6VBV - chains 7 and 3 of the 9 polymer chains in the assembly; structure by electron microscopy, 3.50 A resolution.

== Chain 7 ==
Protein: Bardet-Biedl syndrome 7 protein homolog
Source organism: Bos taurus
Reference sequence: F1MB52 (F1MB52_BOVIN); numbering as in UniProt (aligned over 1-715)
Amino-acid sequence (715 residues; row label = number of the first residue in the row):
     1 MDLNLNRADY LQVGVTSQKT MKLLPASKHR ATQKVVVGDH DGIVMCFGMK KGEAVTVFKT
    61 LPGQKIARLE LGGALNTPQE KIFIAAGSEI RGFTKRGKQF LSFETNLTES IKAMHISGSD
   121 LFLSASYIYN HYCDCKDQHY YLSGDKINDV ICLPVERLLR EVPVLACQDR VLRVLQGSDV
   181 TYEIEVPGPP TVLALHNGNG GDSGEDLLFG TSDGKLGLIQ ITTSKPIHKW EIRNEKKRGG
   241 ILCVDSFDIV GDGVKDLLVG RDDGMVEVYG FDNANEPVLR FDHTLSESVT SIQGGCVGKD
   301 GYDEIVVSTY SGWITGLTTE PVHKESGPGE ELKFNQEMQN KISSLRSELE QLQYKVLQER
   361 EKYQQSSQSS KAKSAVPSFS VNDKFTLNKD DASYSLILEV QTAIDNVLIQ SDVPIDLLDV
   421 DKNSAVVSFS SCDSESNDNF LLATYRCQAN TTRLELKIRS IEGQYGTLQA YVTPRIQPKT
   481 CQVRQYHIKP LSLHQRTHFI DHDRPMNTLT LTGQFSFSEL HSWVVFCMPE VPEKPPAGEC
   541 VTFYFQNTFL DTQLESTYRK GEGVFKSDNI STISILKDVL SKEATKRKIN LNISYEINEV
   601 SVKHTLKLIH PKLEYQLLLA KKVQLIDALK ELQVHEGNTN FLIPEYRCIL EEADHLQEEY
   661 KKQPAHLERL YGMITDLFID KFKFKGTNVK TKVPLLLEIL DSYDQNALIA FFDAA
Disordered / not traced: 1, 27-29, 330-334
Reported in the primary citation:
  - conformationally variable residues (order/disorder transition): Glu-320 to Asn-335
  - disease-associated variants - L317V, H323R, G329V, R346Q (citing earlier work)

== Chain 3 ==
Protein: ADP-ribosylation factor-like protein 6
Source organism: Bos taurus
Reference sequence: Q0IIM2 (ARL6_BOVIN); residues 1-186 here = UniProt positions 1-186
Amino-acid sequence (186 residues; row label = number of the first residue in the row):
     1 MGLLDRLSGL LGLKKKEVHV LCLGLDNSGK TTIINKLKPS NAQSQDIVPT IGFSIQKFKS
    61 SSLSFTVFDM SGQGRYRNLW EHYYKEGQAI IFVIDSSDKL RMVVAKEELR TLLNHPDIKH
   121 RRIPILFFAN KMDLRDALTS VKVSQLLCLE DIKDKPWHIC ASDAIKGEGL QEGVDWLQDQ
   181 IQSVKT
Disordered / not traced: 1-16, 184-186
Small-molecule neighbours: GTP (guanosine-5'-triphosphate): Leu-25, Asp-26, Asn-27, Ser-28, Gly-29, Lys-30, Thr-31, Thr-32, Ile-47, Val-48, Pro-49, Thr-50, Asp-69, Met-70, Ser-71, Gly-72, Asn-130, Lys-131, Asp-133, Leu-134, Asp-163, Ala-164, Ile-165
Reported in the primary citation:
  - disease-associated variants - T31M, T31R, A89V, I91T, I94T, G169A, L170W (citing earlier work)
  - mutagenesis - Q73L: decreased catalytic activity on GTP (citing earlier work)

== Chain 7 / chain 3 interface ==
Residue-residue contacts (26; chain 7 residue first):
  Leu-3(7) / Arg-135(3)
  Ile-249(7) / Arg-135(3)  hydrogen bond (backbone-side chain)
  Val-250(7) / Arg-135(3)
  Gly-301(7) / Lys-166(3)  hydrogen bond (backbone-side chain)
  Tyr-302(7) / Met-132(3)  hydrogen bond (side chain-backbone)
  Tyr-302(7) / Asp-133(3)  hydrogen bond (side chain-backbone)
  Tyr-302(7) / Asp-163(3)
  Tyr-302(7) / Lys-166(3)
  Thr-319(7) / Arg-135(3)  hydrogen bond
  Glu-320(7) / Met-132(3)
  Pro-321(7) / Thr-139(3)
  His-323(7) / Ser-140(3)  hydrogen bond (backbone-side chain)
  His-323(7) / Val-141(3)
  Lys-324(7) / Met-132(3)
  Lys-324(7) / Ser-140(3)
  Lys-324(7) / Cys-160(3)
  Lys-324(7) / Ala-161(3)  hydrogen bond (backbone-backbone)
  Glu-325(7) / Ser-140(3)  hydrogen bond (backbone-side chain)
  Glu-325(7) / His-158(3)  salt bridge
  Glu-325(7) / Ile-159(3)
  Glu-325(7) / Cys-160(3)
  Ser-326(7) / Ser-140(3)
  Ser-326(7) / His-158(3)
  Ser-326(7) / Ile-159(3)  hydrogen bond (backbone-backbone)
  Gly-327(7) / Trp-157(3)
  Pro-328(7) / Trp-157(3)
Also at the interface, not in a pair above, chain 7 (17 interface residues in all): Gly-251, Asp-300, Asp-303
Also at the interface, not in a pair above, chain 3 (14 interface residues in all): Ser-144
From the paper, about this interface:
  - interface residues, chain 7: Glu-320(7)

== Overview ==
17 residues of chain 7 and 14 residues of chain 3 are in contact, with 9 hydrogen bonds and 1 salt bridge.
Polar pairs include Glu-325(7)/His-158(3), Ile-249(7)/Arg-135(3) and Gly-301(7)/Lys-166(3). Ligands of chain
3: GTP. From the paper: Q73L of chain 3 reduces catalytic activity on GTP; the interface residue Glu-320(7).
Chain 7 is Bardet-Biedl syndrome 7 protein homolog and chain 3 is ADP-ribosylation factor-like protein 6, both
from Bos taurus; the structure, Structure of the bovine BBSome:ARL6:GTP complex, was determined by electron
microscopy (same publication as 6VBU).
